Entry 5FWW (X-ray diffraction, 3.50 A resolution); this record covers chains A and C of the 3 polymer chains in the assembly.

== Chain A ==
Molecule: Low-density lipoprotein receptor-related protein 6
Organism: Homo sapiens
Notes: fragment: pe3pe4, residues 630-1246
Reference sequence: O75581 (LRP6_HUMAN); numbering as in UniProt (aligned over 630-1246)
Sequence (619 residues; numbered 628 to 1246; the number before each row is that of its first residue):
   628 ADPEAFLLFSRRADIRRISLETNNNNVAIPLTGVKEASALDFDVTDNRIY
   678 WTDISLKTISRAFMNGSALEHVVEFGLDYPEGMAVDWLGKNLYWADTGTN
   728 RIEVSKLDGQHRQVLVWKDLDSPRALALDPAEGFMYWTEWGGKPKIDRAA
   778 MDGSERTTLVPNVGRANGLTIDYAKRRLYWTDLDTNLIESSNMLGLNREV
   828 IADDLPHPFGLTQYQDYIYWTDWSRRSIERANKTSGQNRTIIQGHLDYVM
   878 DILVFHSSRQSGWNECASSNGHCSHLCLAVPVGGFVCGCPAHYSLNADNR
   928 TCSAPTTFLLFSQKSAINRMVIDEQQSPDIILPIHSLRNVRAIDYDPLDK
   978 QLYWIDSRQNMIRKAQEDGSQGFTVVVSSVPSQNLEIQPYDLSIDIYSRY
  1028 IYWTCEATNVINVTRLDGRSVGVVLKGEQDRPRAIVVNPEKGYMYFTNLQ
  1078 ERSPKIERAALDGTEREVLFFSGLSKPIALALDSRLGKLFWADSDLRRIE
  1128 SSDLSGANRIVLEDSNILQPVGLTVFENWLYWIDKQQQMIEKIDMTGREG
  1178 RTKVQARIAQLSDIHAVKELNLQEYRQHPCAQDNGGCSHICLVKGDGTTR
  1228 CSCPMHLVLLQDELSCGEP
Not modelled in the structure: 1006-1012
Differences from the reference sequence: expression tag (628-629); conflict Ile-1062 (Val in O75581)
Disulfides: Cys-893/Cys-904, Cys-900/Cys-914, Cys-916/Cys-929, Cys-1207/Cys-1218, Cys-1214/Cys-1228, Cys-1230/Cys-1243

== Chain C ==
Molecule: Dickkopf-related protein 1
Organism: Homo sapiens
Notes: fragment: crd2, residues 182-266
Reference sequence: O94907 (DKK1_HUMAN); numbering as in UniProt (aligned over 182-266)
Sequence (85 residues; each row starts with the number of its first residue):
   182 KGQEGSVCLRSSDCASGLCCARHFWSKICKPVLKEGQVCTKHRRKGSHGL
   232 EIFQRCYCGEGLSCRIQKDHHQASNSSRLHTCQRH
Not modelled in the structure: 250-258
Disulfides: Cys-189/Cys-201, Cys-195/Cys-210, Cys-200/Cys-237, Cys-220/Cys-245, Cys-239/Cys-263

== Chain A / chain C interface ==
Pairs across the interface - 34 pairs, chain A then chain C:
  Arg-639(A) / Trp-206(C)
  Glu-663(A) / Trp-206(C)
  Ser-665(A) / Phe-205(C)
  Ile-681(A) / Phe-205(C)  hydrophobic
  Tyr-706(A) / His-204(C)
  Tyr-706(A) / Ile-209(C)
  Glu-708(A) / His-204(C)  salt bridge
  Glu-708(A) / Phe-205(C)
  Glu-708(A) / Phe-234(C)
  Arg-751(A) / Phe-234(C)
  Trp-767(A) / Phe-234(C)  hydrophobic
  Gly-769(A) / Gln-218(C)
  Gly-769(A) / Val-219(C)  hydrogen bond (backbone-backbone)
  Pro-771(A) / Val-219(C)
  Val-790(A) / Leu-260(C)
  Gly-791(A) / Leu-260(C)
  Arg-792(A) / Glu-232(C)  salt bridge
  Arg-792(A) / Phe-234(C)  hydrogen bond (side chain-backbone)
  Arg-792(A) / Arg-236(C)
  Asp-811(A) / Arg-236(C)  salt bridge
  Asp-811(A) / Leu-260(C)
  Thr-812(A) / Arg-224(C)  hydrogen bond (backbone-side chain)
  Thr-812(A) / Arg-259(C)
  Thr-812(A) / Leu-260(C)
  Asn-813(A) / Arg-224(C)
  Pro-833(A) / Arg-225(C)
  Phe-836(A) / Phe-234(C)  hydrophobic
  Trp-850(A) / Trp-206(C)  hydrophobic
  Trp-850(A) / Leu-231(C)
  Trp-850(A) / Ile-233(C)  hydrophobic
  Ser-851(A) / Leu-231(C)
  Met-877(A) / Phe-205(C)  hydrophobic
  Met-877(A) / Trp-206(C)  hydrophobic
  Arg-1184(A) / Glu-185(C)  salt bridge
Also at the interface, not in a pair above, chain A (27 interface residues in all): Thr-724, Leu-810, Asp-830, His-834, Tyr-875
Also at the interface, not in a pair above, chain C (20 interface residues in all): Ser-207, Thr-221, Lys-222, Ser-228

== In short ==
27 residues of chain A face 20 of chain C across their interface; the contacts include 3 hydrogen bonds and 4
salt bridges. Polar pairs include Glu-708(A)/His-204(C), Arg-792(A)/Glu-232(C) and Asp-811(A)/Arg-236(C).
Here chain A is Low-density lipoprotein receptor-related protein 6 and chain C is Dickkopf-related protein 1,
both from Homo sapiens. Entry 5FWW (Wnt modulator Kremen in complex with DKK1 (CRD2) and LRP6 (PE3PE4)) was
determined by X-ray diffraction (same publication as 5FWS, 5FWU and 5FWV).
